5LXU - chains A and U of the 3 polymer chains in the assembly; structure by X-ray diffraction, 2.14 A resolution.

Chain A:
Name: Transcription factor LUX
Source organism: Arabidopsis thaliana
UniProtKB: Q9SNB4 (PCL1_ARATH); residue numbers follow UniProt; this construct covers 144-200
Sequence (57 residues; row label = number of the first residue in the row):
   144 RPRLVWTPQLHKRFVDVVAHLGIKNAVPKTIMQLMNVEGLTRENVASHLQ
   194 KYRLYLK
Modified residues: Mse-175 (selenomethionine; parent Met); Mse-178 (selenomethionine; parent Met)
Curated features (UniProtKB/Swiss-Prot):
  - mutagenesis: Pro-171 (P171L: In lux-5; compromised circadian clock)

Chain U:
Molecule: 10-nt DNA strand
Sequence (10 nucleotides; numbered 1 to 10; the number before each row is that of its first residue):
     1 ATGCGTATCT

Chain A / chain U interface:
Pairs across the interface (11):
  Val-170(A) / DC4(U)  phosphate contact
  Pro-171(A) / DC4(U)  phosphate contact
  Pro-171(A) / DG5(U)  phosphate contact
  Lys-172(A) / DG3(U)  salt bridge to the phosphate
  Lys-172(A) / DC4(U)  hydrogen bond to the phosphate
  Arg-185(A) / DG3(U)  sugar contact
  Arg-185(A) / DC4(U)  salt bridge to the phosphate
  Gln-193(A) / DT6(U)  base contact
  Gln-193(A) / DA7(U)  hydrogen bond to the base
  Lys-194(A) / DT8(U)  base contact
  Arg-196(A) / DG5(U)  salt bridge to the phosphate
Other interface residues (no listed pair), chain A (8 interface residues in all): Leu-192

In short:
Chain A and chain U form an interface of 8 and 6 residues respectively, with 2 hydrogen bonds and 3 salt
bridges. Among the polar pairs are Gln-193(A)/DA7(U), Lys-172(A)/DC4(U) and Lys-172(A)/DG3(U). From UniProt:
one mutagenesis site on chain A.
Here chain A is Transcription factor LUX (Arabidopsis thaliana) and chain U is a 10-nt DNA strand. Entry 5LXU
(Structure of the DNA-binding domain of LUX ARRHYTHMO) was determined by X-ray diffraction.
